PDB entry 4ODI | X-ray diffraction, 2.60 A resolution | chains A and C of the 4 polymer chains in the assembly

Chain A (and C):
Name: Phosphoglycerate mutase PGMII
Source organism: Toxoplasma gondii
Notes: EC 5.4.2.4; chain C of this document is another copy of the same molecule, construct and numbering; everything in this record applies to it too
UniProtKB: S8GJT7 (S8GJT7_TOXGO); residues 1-265 here correspond to UniProt positions 75-339 (UniProt number = residue number + 74)
Chain sequence (281 residues; numbered 1 to 281; the number before each row is that of its first residue):
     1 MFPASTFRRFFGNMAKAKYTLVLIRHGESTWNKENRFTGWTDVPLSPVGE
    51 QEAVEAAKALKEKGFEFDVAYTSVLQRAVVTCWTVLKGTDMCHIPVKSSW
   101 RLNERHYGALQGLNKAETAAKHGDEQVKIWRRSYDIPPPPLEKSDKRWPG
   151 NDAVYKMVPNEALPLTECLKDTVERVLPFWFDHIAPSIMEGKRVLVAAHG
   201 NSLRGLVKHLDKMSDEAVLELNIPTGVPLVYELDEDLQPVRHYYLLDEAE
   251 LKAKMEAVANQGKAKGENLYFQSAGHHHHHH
Unresolved in the structure: 1-11, 258-281 (chain C: 1-14, 258-281)
Differences from the reference sequence: expression tag (266-281)
Ion coordination: Na+: Tyr155, Val158, Asn160
From the paper describing this entry:
  - Na+ coordination: Tyr155, Val158, Asn160
  - catalytic residues: His26 (citing earlier work)

Interface between chain A and chain C:
Pairs across the interface - 29 pairs, chain A then chain C:
  Arg101(A) - Pro178(C)
  Arg101(A) - Asp182(C)  salt bridge
  Lys156(A) - Met189(C)
  Met157(A) - Pro186(C)
  Met157(A) - Met189(C)  hydrophobic
  Met157(A) - Glu190(C)
  Val158(A) - Met189(C)
  Pro159(A) - Phe181(C)
  Pro159(A) - Ala185(C)  hydrophobic
  Pro159(A) - Met189(C)
  Glu161(A) - Phe181(C)
  Glu161(A) - His209(C)
  Glu161(A) - Lys212(C)  salt bridge
  Glu161(A) - Gln238(C)  hydrogen bond
  Ala162(A) - Phe181(C)  hydrophobic
  Pro178(A) - Arg101(C)
  Pro178(A) - Pro178(C)  hydrophobic
  Phe181(A) - Pro159(C)
  Phe181(A) - Glu161(C)
  Phe181(A) - Ala162(C)  hydrophobic
  Asp182(A) - Arg101(C)  salt bridge
  Ala185(A) - Pro159(C)  hydrophobic
  Pro186(A) - Met157(C)
  Met189(A) - Lys156(C)
  Met189(A) - Met157(C)
  Met189(A) - Pro159(C)
  His209(A) - Glu161(C)
  Lys212(A) - Glu161(C)  salt bridge
  Gln238(A) - Glu161(C)  hydrogen bond
Interface residues without a listed pair, chain A (21 interface residues in all): Trp100, Asn160, Glu190, Asp236, Leu237
Interface residues without a listed pair, chain C (21 interface residues in all): Trp100, Val158, Asn160, Asp236, Leu237

Overview:
Chain A and chain C each contribute 21 residues to their interface, with 2 hydrogen bonds and 4 salt bridges.
Among the polar pairs are Arg101(A)-Asp182(C), Glu161(A)-Lys212(C) and Glu161(A)-Gln238(C). The Na+ site is
built by Tyr155(A), Val158(A) and Asn160(A). From the paper: the catalytic residue His26(A); Na+ coordination
by Tyr155(A), Val158(A) and Asn160(A).
Chain A and chain C are both Phosphoglycerate mutase PGMII (Toxoplasma gondii); the structure, 2.6 Angstrom
Crystal Structure of Putative Phosphoglycerate Mutase 1 from Toxoplasma gondii, was determined by X-ray
diffraction together with 5BXI, 4O0N, 4NU7, 4NML and 4NOG from the same study.
